4XDV - chains C and D; structure by X-ray diffraction, 2.25 A resolution.

Chain C (and D):
Protein: Limonene-1,2-epoxide hydrolase
From: Rhodococcus erythropolis
Notes: EC 3.3.2.8; chain D of this document is another copy of the same molecule, construct and numbering; everything in this record applies to it too
UniProt: Q9ZAG3 (LIMA_RHOER); residue numbers follow UniProt; this construct covers 5-149
Chain sequence (155 residues; each row starts with the number of its first residue; numbers below 1 keep their minus sign (Met-5 is residue -5)):
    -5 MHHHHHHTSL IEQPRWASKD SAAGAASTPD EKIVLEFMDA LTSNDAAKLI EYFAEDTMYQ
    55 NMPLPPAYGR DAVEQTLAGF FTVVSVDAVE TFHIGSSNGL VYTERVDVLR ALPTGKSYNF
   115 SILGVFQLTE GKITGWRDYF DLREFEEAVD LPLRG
Disordered / not traced: -5 to 4, 149 (chain D: -5 to 4)
Sequence notes: initiating methionine (-5); expression tag (-4 to 4); engineered mutation Phe74 (Leu in Q9ZAG3), Val78 (Met in Q9ZAG3), Val80 (Ile in Q9ZAG3), Phe114 (Leu in Q9ZAG3)
Residues lining bound ligands: (1R,2R)-cyclohexane-1,2-diol (40O): Leu35, Tyr53, Leu71, Phe74, Phe75, Val78, Val80, Asp101, Leu103, Trp130, Phe139, Val143
Curated features (UniProtKB/Swiss-Prot):
  - active site: Asp101 (Proton donor), Asp132 (Proton acceptor)
  - mutagenesis: Tyr53 (Y53F: 15% of wild-type catalytic efficiency), Asn55 (N55A: Almost no activity; N55D: No activity), Arg99 (R99A/H/K/Q: Impaired protein folding and no activity), Asp101 (D101A/N: No activity), Asp132 (D132A/N: No activity)

Chain C / chain D interface:
Contacting residue pairs (59; chain C residue first):
  Arg9(C) - Tyr62(D)
  Trp10(C) - Met52(D)
  Trp10(C) - Tyr62(D)
  Trp10(C) - Arg131(D)
  Asp14(C) - Asn92(D)
  Ser15(C) - Asn92(D)  hydrogen bond
  Met52(C) - Trp10(D)
  Pro57(C) - Asp135(D)
  Leu58(C) - Arg137(D)
  Tyr62(C) - Arg9(D)
  Tyr62(C) - Trp10(D)
  His87(C) - Leu94(D)
  His87(C) - Arg131(D)
  Ile88(C) - Asn92(D)
  Gly89(C) - Ser91(D)
  Ser90(C) - Ser90(D)
  Ser90(C) - Ser91(D)  hydrogen bond (backbone-side chain)
  Ser91(C) - Gly89(D)
  Ser91(C) - Ser90(D)  hydrogen bond (side chain-backbone)
  Asn92(C) - Asp14(D)
  Asn92(C) - Ser15(D)  hydrogen bond
  Asn92(C) - Ile88(D)  hydrogen bond (side chain-backbone)
  Asn92(C) - Gly89(D)
  Leu94(C) - His87(D)
  Tyr96(C) - Tyr96(D)  hydrophobic
  Glu98(C) - Val119(D)
  Glu98(C) - Arg131(D)  salt bridge
  Glu98(C) - Tyr133(D)  hydrogen bond
  Ser115(C) - Tyr133(D)
  Ile116(C) - Tyr133(D)
  Leu117(C) - Leu117(D)
  Leu117(C) - Tyr133(D)
  Val119(C) - Glu98(D)
  Val119(C) - Leu117(D)  hydrophobic
  Arg131(C) - Trp10(D)
  Arg131(C) - His87(D)
  Arg131(C) - Glu98(D)  salt bridge
  Tyr133(C) - Trp10(D)
  Tyr133(C) - Glu98(D)  hydrogen bond
  Tyr133(C) - Ser115(D)
  Tyr133(C) - Ile116(D)
  Tyr133(C) - Leu117(D)  hydrophobic
  Tyr133(C) - Tyr133(D)
  Phe134(C) - Phe134(D)
  Phe134(C) - Asp135(D)  hydrogen bond (backbone-backbone)
  Asp135(C) - Pro57(D)
  Asp135(C) - Phe134(D)  hydrogen bond (backbone-backbone)
  Asp135(C) - Asp135(D)
  Asp135(C) - Leu136(D)  hydrogen bond (side chain-backbone)
  Asp135(C) - Arg137(D)
  Leu136(C) - Asp135(D)  hydrogen bond (backbone-side chain)
  Leu136(C) - Arg137(D)
  Arg137(C) - Leu58(D)
  Arg137(C) - Leu136(D)
  Arg137(C) - Arg137(D)
  Arg137(C) - Glu140(D)  salt bridge
  Arg137(C) - Gly149(D)  hydrogen bond (side chain-backbone)
  Glu140(C) - Arg137(D)  salt bridge
  Leu147(C) - Arg137(D)
Interface residues without a listed pair, chain C (34 interface residues in all): Ser12, Gln54, Met56, Gly118, Gln121
Interface residues without a listed pair, chain D (34 interface residues in all): Ser12, Gln54, Met56, Gly118, Gln121

Summary:
Chain C and chain D each contribute 34 residues to their interface, with 12 hydrogen bonds and 4 salt bridges.
Polar pairs include Glu98(C)-Arg131(D), Arg137(C)-Glu140(D) and Ser15(C)-Asn92(D). Bound to chain C:
(1R,2R)-cyclohexane-1,2-diol.
Both chains are Limonene-1,2-epoxide hydrolase (Rhodococcus erythropolis). Entry 4XDV (Crystal Structure of
the L74F/M78V/I80V/L114F mutant of LEH complexed with cyclohexanediol) was determined by X-ray diffraction
together with 4XBT, 4XBX, 4XBY and 4XDW from the same study.
